4I1O - chains A and D; structure by X-ray diffraction, 2.70 A resolution.

# Chain A
Protein: Ras-related protein Rab-1B
From: Homo sapiens
UniProtKB: Q9H0U4 (RAB1B_HUMAN); numbering as in UniProt (aligned over 3-174)
Sequence (181 residues; each row starts with the number of its first residue; numbering starts at 0):
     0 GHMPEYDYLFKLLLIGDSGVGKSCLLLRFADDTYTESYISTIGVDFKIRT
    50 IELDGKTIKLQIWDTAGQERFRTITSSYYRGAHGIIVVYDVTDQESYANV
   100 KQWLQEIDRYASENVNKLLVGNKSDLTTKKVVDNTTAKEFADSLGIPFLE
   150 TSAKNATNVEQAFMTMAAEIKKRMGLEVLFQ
Disordered / not traced: 0-3
Sequence notes: expression tag (0-2, 175-180)
UniProt features mapped onto this chain:
  - region: Thr64 to Gly83 (Switch 2 region)
  - motif: Asp30 to Phe45 (Switch 1), Ala65 to Gly80 (Switch 2)
  - binding site (GTP): Ser17, Gly18, Val19, Gly20, Lys21, Ser22, Cys23, Tyr33, Thr34, Glu35, Ser36, Ser39, Thr40, Gly66, Asn121, Lys122, Asp124, Ser151, Ala152, Lys153
  - binding site (Mg(2+)): Ser22, Thr40, Asp63
  - modified residue: Ser76 (Microbial infection: O-(2-cholinephosphoryl)serine), Tyr77 (Microbial infection: O-AMP-tyrosine)
  - mutagenesis: Gln67 (Q67L: No effect on GDI1 binding. Reduces prenylation in vitro, but not in vivo. No effect on interaction with REP1/CHM; 100-fold refunction in intrinsic GTPase activity), Ile73 (I73N: Abolishes interaction with REP1/CHM. No prenylation. Much lower GDP/GTP ratio), Ser76 (S76A: Abolishes phosphocholination by Legionella AnkX), Tyr77 (Y77F: Abolishes AMPylation by Legionella DrrA), Tyr78 (Y78D: Abolishes interaction with REP1/CHM and GDI1. No prenylation. Much lower GDP/GTP ratio. No membrane association), Ala81 (A81D: Abolishes interaction with REP1/CHM. No prenylation. Lowers GDP/GTP ratio by half), Leu103 (L103R: No effect on prenylation), Ala110 (A110D: No effect on prenylation), Asn121 (N121I: Prevent formation of autophagosomes), Lys137 (K137E: No effect on prenylation), Gly144 (G144N: No effect on prenylation)

# Chain D
Protein: LepB
From: Legionella pneumophila subsp. pneumophila
Notes: fragment: GAP domain
UniProtKB: Q5ZSM7 (Q5ZSM7_LEGPH); residue numbers follow UniProt; this construct covers 317-618
Sequence (302 residues; each row starts with the number of its first residue):
   317 EELYQSILELKPLTLLMTSSTSFSETINQWADILKTTDMEKFSFDSNPIN
   367 LLELVKQFNLYVDELAITCEANNVWAKERIDSTPNLFALYDNSGGEAIHG
   417 HAFVPYYKESIVLRRLFTVDPNTFNLSRFAAFEGPCQLYCAAHADSAWVK
   467 IQTLLTLGNGIINTLKIIKQAQAFGIDEAVTENLKALKEQFIAFQLAEAD
   517 IKESLKAPSFAEPLPNKESEFFYPIDEKALAKMNGYQLATICLEELNSPK
   567 PSPLIERILSNKKFWKRINSAFESGVFKGRTDDPAGKIAKIREWHQLLQI
   617 SG
Disordered / not traced: 317-326, 353-354, 358-359, 393-397, 529-530
Sequence notes: engineered mutation Ala457 (Lys in Q5ZSM7), Ala458 (Glu in Q5ZSM7), Ala460 (Lys in Q5ZSM7)

# How chain A and chain D interact
Contacting residue pairs (42):
  Ser17(A) with Arg444(D)
  Gly18(A) with His415(D); Arg444(D)
  Glu35(A) with Gly595(D)
  Ser36(A) with Gly595(D); Thr597(D)
  Tyr37(A) with His415(D); Gly416(D); Arg444(D), hydrogen bond (backbone-backbone); Val592(D), hydrogen bond (side chain-backbone); Gly595(D), hydrogen bond (backbone-backbone); Arg596(D)
  Ile38(A) with Asn441(D); Leu442(D); Arg444(D), hydrogen bond (backbone-side chain); Thr597(D)
  Ser39(A) with Asn441(D); Leu442(D), hydrogen bond (backbone-backbone); Arg444(D)
  Thr40(A) with Asn441(D)
  Ile41(A) with Phe440(D); Asn441(D), hydrogen bond (backbone-side chain); Leu442(D), hydrophobic; Asn475(D); Asn479(D), hydrogen bond (backbone-side chain)
  Gly42(A) with Asn479(D)
  Val43(A) with Asn479(D), hydrogen bond (backbone-side chain); Ile483(D)
  Asp44(A) with Lys482(D); Gln486(D)
  Phe45(A) with Gln486(D); Phe490(D), hydrophobic
  Gln60(A) with Ile492(D)
  Gln67(A) with Glu449(D), hydrogen bond
  Arg69(A) with Leu432(D); Leu442(D); Glu449(D), salt bridge; Gln468(D); Thr472(D)
  Phe70(A) with Thr472(D)
  Ile73(A) with Gly476(D)
  Tyr77(A) with Asn499(D), hydrogen bond
Also at the interface, not in a pair above, chain A (22 interface residues in all): Trp62, Glu68, Lys122
Also at the interface, not in a pair above, chain D (31 interface residues in all): Phe433, Val435, Asp436, Thr439, Ser443, Gln453, Ala487, Gln506

# Overview
22 residues of chain A face 31 of chain D across their interface; the contacts include 10 hydrogen bonds and 1
salt bridge. Polar contacts include Arg69(A)-Glu449(D), Tyr37(A)-Val592(D) and Ile38(A)-Arg444(D). From
UniProt: 20 GTP-binding residues, 3 Mg2+-binding residues and 11 mutagenesis sites on chain A.
Chain A is Ras-related protein Rab-1B (Homo sapiens) and chain D is LepB (Legionella pneumophila subsp.
pneumophila); the structure, Crystal structure of the Legionella pneumophila GAP domain of LepB in complex
with Rab1b bound to ..., was determined by X-ray diffraction, deposited together with 4I1M.
